Entry 2V8P (X-ray diffraction, 2.10 A resolution); this record covers chain A.

== Chain A ==
Protein: 4-diphosphocytidyl-2-C-methyl-D-erythritol kinase
Source organism: Aquifex aeolicus
Notes: EC 2.7.1.148
Reference sequence: O67060 (ISPE_AQUAE); residues 1-268 here = UniProt positions 1-268
Sequence (271 residues; numbered -2 to 268; the number before each row is that of its first residue; numbers below 1 keep their minus sign (Gly-2 is residue -2)):
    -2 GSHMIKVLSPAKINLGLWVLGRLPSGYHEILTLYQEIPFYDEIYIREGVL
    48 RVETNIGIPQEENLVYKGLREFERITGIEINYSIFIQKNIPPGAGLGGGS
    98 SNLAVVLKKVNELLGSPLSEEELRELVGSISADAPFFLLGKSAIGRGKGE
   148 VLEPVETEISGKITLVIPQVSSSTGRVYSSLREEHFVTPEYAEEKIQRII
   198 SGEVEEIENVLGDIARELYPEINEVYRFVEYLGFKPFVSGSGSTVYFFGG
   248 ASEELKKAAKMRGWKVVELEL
Not modelled in the structure: -2
Ligand contacts:
  - ADP (adenosine-5'-diphosphate): Lys9, Ile55, Glu59, Asn60, Leu61, Ile83, Lys85, Pro88, Pro89, Gly90, Ala91, Gly92, Leu93, Gly94, Gly95, Gly96, Ser97, Asn99, Thr171, Gly239
  - CDP (cytidine-5'-diphosphate): Gly23, Tyr24, His25, Ile27, Lys145, Thr171, Gly172, Tyr175
UniProt features mapped onto this chain:
  - active site: Lys9, Asp130
  - binding site (ATP): Pro88 to Ser98
From the paper describing this entry:
  - binding site for CDP: Gly23, Tyr24, His25, Ile127, Lys145, Thr171, Gly172, Tyr175, Ser176
  - catalytic residues: Lys9, Asp130, Ser238 (proposed by the authors, not directly observed)

== Summary ==
Ligands of chain A: CDP and ADP. UniProt lists active-site residues Lys9 and Asp130 and 11 ATP-binding
residues. The paper reports catalytic residues Lys9, Asp130 and Ser238; a binding site for CDP at Gly23, Tyr24
and His25 among others.
Chain A is 4-diphosphocytidyl-2-C-methyl-D-erythritol kinase (Aquifex aeolicus); the structure, IspE in
complex with ADP and CDP, was determined by X-ray diffraction (same publication as 2V34 and 2V2Z).
